PDB entry 8GVL | X-ray diffraction, 2.10 A resolution | chains A and B

[Chain A (and B)]
Protein: Tyrosine-protein phosphatase non-receptor type 21
From: Homo sapiens
Notes: EC 3.1.3.48; fragment: PTPN21 FERM domain; chain B of this document is another copy of the same molecule, construct and numbering; everything in this record applies to it too
UniProt: Q16825 (PTN21_HUMAN); residue numbers follow UniProt; this construct covers 18-318
Amino-acid sequence (301 residues; each row starts with the number of its first residue):
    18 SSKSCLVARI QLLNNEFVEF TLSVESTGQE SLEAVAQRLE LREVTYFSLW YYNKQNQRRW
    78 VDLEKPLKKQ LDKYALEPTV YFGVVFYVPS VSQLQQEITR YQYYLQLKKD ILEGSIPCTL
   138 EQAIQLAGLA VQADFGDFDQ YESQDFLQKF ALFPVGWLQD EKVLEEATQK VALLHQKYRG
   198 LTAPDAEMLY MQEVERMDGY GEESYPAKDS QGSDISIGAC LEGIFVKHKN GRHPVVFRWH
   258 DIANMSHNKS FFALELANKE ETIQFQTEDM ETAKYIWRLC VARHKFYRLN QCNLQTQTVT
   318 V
Not modelled in the structure: 18-23, 309-318 (chain B: 18-20, 309-318)
What the authors report for this chain:
  - binding site for (4S)-2-methyl-2,4-pentanediol: Leu169, Phe170, Trp174
  - conformationally variable residues: Tyr158
  - mutagenesis - K82A/K86A/K291A: decreased binding to ins(1,3)P2 or ins(1,5)P2
  - mutagenesis - K82A/K86A/K291A: decreased signaling
  - disease-associated variants - E42K, R59Q: abolished binding to Tyrosine-protein phosphatase non-receptor type 21 (chain A)
  - mutagenesis - E47A/E57A: increased catalytic activity
  - mutagenesis - E47A/E57A: increased signaling
  - disease-associated variants - E42K, R59Q: increased signaling
  - mutagenesis - E47A/E57A: increased binding to Src

[Chain A / chain B interface]
Residue-residue contacts (12):
  Thr38(A) with Gln308(B)
  Glu42(A) with Pro106(B); Ser107(B); Glu212(B); Arg213(B), salt bridge
  Glu47(A) with Glu239(B); Arg255(B)
  Glu50(A) with Arg255(B)
  Gln54(A) with His257(B), hydrogen bond
  Arg59(A) with Asp258(B), salt bridge; Asn275(B); Lys276(B)
Other interface residues (no listed pair), chain A (9 interface residues in all): Leu39, Ser40, Lys86
Other interface residues (no listed pair), chain B (12 interface residues in all): Leu238
Interface features reported in the paper:
  - hot spots on chain A (mutagenesis) - E47A/E57A: abolished binding to Tyrosine-protein phosphatase non-receptor type 21 (chain A)

[Summary]
The interface between chain A and chain B involves 9 residues on one side and 12 on the other, with 1 hydrogen
bond and 2 salt bridges. Polar contacts include Glu42(A)-Arg213(B), Arg59(A)-Asp258(B) and Gln54(A)-His257(B).
The paper reports a binding site for (4S)-2-methyl-2,4-pentanediol at Leu169(A), Phe170(A) and Trp174(A);
E42K, R59Q and E47A/E57A of chain A abolish binding to Tyrosine-protein phosphatase non-receptor type 21
(chain A).
Chain A and chain B are both Tyrosine-protein phosphatase non-receptor type 21 (Homo sapiens); the structure,
PTPN21 FERM, was determined by X-ray diffraction (same publication as 8GXE, 8GVV and 8GWH).
